1HJT - chain A; structure by X-ray diffraction, 1.70 A resolution.

[Chain A]
Protein: Myoglobin
Organism: Physeter catodon
UniProt: P02185 (MYG_PHYCA); residue numbers follow UniProt; this construct covers 1-153
Sequence (153 residues; numbered 1 to 153; the number before each row is that of its first residue):
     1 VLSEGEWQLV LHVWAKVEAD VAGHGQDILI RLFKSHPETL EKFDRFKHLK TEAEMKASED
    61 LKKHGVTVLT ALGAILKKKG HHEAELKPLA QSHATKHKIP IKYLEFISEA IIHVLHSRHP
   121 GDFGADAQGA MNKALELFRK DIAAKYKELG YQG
Ion coordination: heme Fe: His-93 (together with nitric oxide)
Ligand contacts:
  - heme (HEM): Leu-32, Thr-39, Lys-42, Phe-43, Arg-45, His-64, Thr-67, Val-68, Ala-71, Leu-72, Leu-89, Ser-92, His-93, His-97, Ile-99, Tyr-103, Leu-104, Ile-107, Phe-138
  - nitric oxide (NO): Leu-29, Phe-43, His-64, Val-68, His-93

[Summary]
Ligands of chain A: heme and nitric oxide.
Chain A is Myoglobin (Physeter catodon); the structure, Sperm whale myoglobin (ferrous, nitric oxide bound),
was determined by X-ray diffraction (same publication as 1JDO).
